Entry 3OG8 (X-ray diffraction, 2.40 A resolution); this record covers chains A and C of the 4 polymer chains in the assembly.

[Chain A]
Molecule: Antiviral innate immune response receptor RIG-I
Source organism: Homo sapiens
Notes: EC 3.6.4.13; fragment: C-terminal domain
UniProt: O95786 (RIGI_HUMAN); residues 802-925 here = UniProt positions 802-925
Amino-acid sequence (128 residues; numbered 801 to 928; the number before each row is that of its first residue):
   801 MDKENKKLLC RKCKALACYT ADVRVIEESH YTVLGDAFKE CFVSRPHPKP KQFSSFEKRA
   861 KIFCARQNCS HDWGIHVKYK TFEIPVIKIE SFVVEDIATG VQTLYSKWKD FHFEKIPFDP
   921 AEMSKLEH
Disordered / not traced: 801-802
Construct notes: initiating methionine (801); engineered mutation Ser829 (Cys in O95786); expression tag (926-928)
Metal / ion sites: Zn2+: Cys810, Cys813, Cys864, Cys869
UniProt features mapped onto this chain:
  - binding site (Zn(2+)): Cys810, Cys813, Cys864, Cys869
  - modified residue: Ser854 (Phosphoserine), Ser855 (Phosphoserine), Lys858 (N6-acetyllysine), Lys909 (N6-acetyllysine)
  - cross-link: Lys812 (Glycyl lysine isopeptide (Lys-Gly) (interchain with G-Cter in ubiquitin))
What the authors report for this chain:
  - binding site for the 14-nt RNA strand (chain C): His830, Tyr831, Phe853, Lys858, Ile875, Val886, Ile887, Lys888, Glu890, Ser906, Lys907, Trp908, Lys909
  - binding site for the 14-nt RNA strand: Arg811, Lys849, Lys851, His871, Leu904, Ser906
  - mutagenesis - R811E: abolished binding to blunt-ended dsRNA
  - mutagenesis - R811E: decreased binding to 5'-ppp dsRNA
  - mutagenesis - R811E, K812E: decreased binding to ssRNA
  - mutagenesis - R811S, K812E: decreased binding to blunt-ended dsRNA
  - mutagenesis - R811S: unchanged binding to triphosphorylated dsRNA
  - mutagenesis - R811S: unchanged binding to ssRNA
  - mutagenesis - K812E: decreased binding to triphosphorylated dsRNA
  - mutagenesis - R811E, K812E: abolished signaling in response to blunt-ended dsRNA
  - mutagenesis - R811E, K812E: abolished signaling in response to 5' ppp dsRNA
  - mutagenesis - R811S, K812S, H871E: decreased signaling in response to 5' ppp dsRNA
  - mutagenesis - R811S, K812S, H871E: decreased signaling in response to blunt-ended dsRNA

[Chain C]
Molecule: 14-nt RNA strand
Sequence (14 nucleotides; each row starts with the number of its first residue):
     1 GGCGCGCGCG CGCC

[Chain A / chain C interface]
Contacting residue pairs - 14 pairs, chain A then chain C:
  Ser829(A) - G2(C)  sugar contact
  His830(A) - G1(C)  hydrogen bond to the sugar
  His830(A) - G2(C)  sugar contact
  Phe853(A) - G1(C)  stacking on the base
  Lys858(A) - G1(C)  hydrogen bond to the base
  Gly874(A) - G1(C)  phosphate contact
  Ile875(A) - G1(C)  sugar contact
  Val886(A) - G1(C)  sugar contact
  Ile887(A) - G1(C)  phosphate contact
  Lys888(A) - G1(C)  phosphate contact
  Lys888(A) - G2(C)  phosphate contact
  Lys907(A) - C3(C)  phosphate contact
  Lys907(A) - G4(C)  salt bridge to the phosphate
  Trp908(A) - G2(C)  hydrogen bond to the phosphate
Interface residues without a listed pair, chain A (12 interface residues in all): Ile889

[Overview]
The interface between chain A and chain C involves 12 residues on one side and 4 on the other, with 3 hydrogen
bonds, 1 salt bridge and 1 aromatic stacking contact. Among the polar pairs are Lys858(A)-G1(C),
His830(A)-G1(C) and Trp908(A)-G2(C). The paper reports a binding site for the 14-nt RNA strand (chain C) at
His830(A), Tyr831(A) and Phe853(A) among others; R811S, K812S and H871E of chain A reduce signaling in
response to 5' ppp dsRNA; 5 substitutions were tested in all.
Chain A is Antiviral innate immune response receptor RIG-I (Homo sapiens) and chain C is a 14-nt RNA strand;
the structure, Crystal structure of human RIG-I CTD bound to a 14-bp blunt-ended dsRNA, was determined by
X-ray diffraction.
